5KNM - chains A and D of the 4 polymer chains in the assembly; structure by X-ray diffraction, 3.30 A resolution.

Chain A:
Protein: cDNA FLJ39643 fis, clone SMINT2004023, highly similar to HLA class I histocompatibility antigen, alphachain F
Organism: Homo sapiens
UniProtKB: B3KUD8 (B3KUD8_HUMAN); residues 1-284 here correspond to UniProt positions 22-305 (UniProt number = residue number + 21)
Chain sequence (284 residues; each row starts with the number of its first residue):
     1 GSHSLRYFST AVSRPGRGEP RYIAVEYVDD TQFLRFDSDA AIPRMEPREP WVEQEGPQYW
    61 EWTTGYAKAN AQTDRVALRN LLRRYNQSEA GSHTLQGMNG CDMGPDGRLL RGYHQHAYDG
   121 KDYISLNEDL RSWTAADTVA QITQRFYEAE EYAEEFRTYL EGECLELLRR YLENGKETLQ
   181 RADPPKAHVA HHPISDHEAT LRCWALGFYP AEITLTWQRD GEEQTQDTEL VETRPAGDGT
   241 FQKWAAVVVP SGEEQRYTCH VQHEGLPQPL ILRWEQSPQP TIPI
Unresolved in the structure: 277-284
Disulfides: Cys101-Cys164, Cys203-Cys259

Chain D:
Protein: Leukocyte immunoglobulin-like receptor subfamily B member 1
Organism: Homo sapiens
UniProtKB: Q8NHL6 (LIRB1_HUMAN), isoform Q8NHL6-2; residues 1-198 here correspond to UniProt positions 24-221 (UniProt number = residue number + 23)
Chain sequence (267 residues; each row starts with the number of its first residue; numbers below 1 keep their minus sign (Met-68 is residue -68)):
   -68 MLLVNQSHQG FNKEHTSKMV SAIVLYVLLA AAAHSAFAAD LHHHHHHHHG SGGLEVLFQG
    -8 PEFGGSADLG HLPKPTLWAE PGSVITQGSP VTLRCQGGQE TQEYRLYREK KTALWITRIP
    52 QELVKKGQFP IPSITWEHAG RYRCYYGSDT AGRSESSDPL ELVVTGAYIK PTLSAQPSPV
   112 VNSGGNVILQ CDSQVAFDGF SLCKEGEDEH PQCLNSQPHA RGSSRAIFSV GPVSPSRRWW
   172 YRCYAYDSNS PYEWSLPSDL LELLVLG
Unresolved in the structure: -68 to 0, 138-140, 160-164, 196-198
Construct notes: initiating methionine (-68); expression tag (-67 to 0)
Disulfides: Cys26-Cys75, Cys122-Cys174

Interface between chain A and chain D:
Residue-residue contacts (12; chain A residue first):
  Pro193(A) - Thr43(D)
  Ile194(A) - Arg39(D)
  Ile194(A) - Glu40(D)
  Ile194(A) - Lys41(D)
  Ser195(A) - Tyr38(D)
  Asp196(A) - Tyr76(D)
  Asp196(A) - Ser79(D)
  Asp196(A) - Asp80(D)
  Asp196(A) - Arg84(D)  salt bridge
  His197(A) - Arg84(D)  hydrogen bond
  Glu229(A) - Lys41(D)  salt bridge
  Val248(A) - Lys41(D)
Interface residues without a listed pair, chain A (8 interface residues in all): Glu198

In short:
Chain A and chain D form an interface of 8 and 9 residues respectively, with 1 hydrogen bond and 2 salt
bridges. Polar contacts include Asp196(A)-Arg84(D), Glu229(A)-Lys41(D) and His197(A)-Arg84(D).
Here chain A is cDNA FLJ39643 fis, clone SMINT2004023, highly similar to HLA class I histocompatibility
antigen, alphachain F and chain D is Leukocyte immunoglobulin-like receptor subfamily B member 1, both from
Homo sapiens. Entry 5KNM (Human leukocyte antigen F (HLA-F) presents peptides and regulates immunity through
interactions with NK-cell receptors) was determined by X-ray diffraction together with 5IUE from the same
study.
